PDB entry 6HMQ | X-ray diffraction, 0.97 A resolution | chain A

Chain A:
Molecule: Casein kinase II subunit alpha'
Organism: Homo sapiens
UniProt: P19784 (CSK22_HUMAN); residue numbers follow UniProt; this construct covers 1-346
Sequence (364 residues; row label = number of the first residue in the row; numbers below 1 keep their minus sign (Met-13 is residue -13)):
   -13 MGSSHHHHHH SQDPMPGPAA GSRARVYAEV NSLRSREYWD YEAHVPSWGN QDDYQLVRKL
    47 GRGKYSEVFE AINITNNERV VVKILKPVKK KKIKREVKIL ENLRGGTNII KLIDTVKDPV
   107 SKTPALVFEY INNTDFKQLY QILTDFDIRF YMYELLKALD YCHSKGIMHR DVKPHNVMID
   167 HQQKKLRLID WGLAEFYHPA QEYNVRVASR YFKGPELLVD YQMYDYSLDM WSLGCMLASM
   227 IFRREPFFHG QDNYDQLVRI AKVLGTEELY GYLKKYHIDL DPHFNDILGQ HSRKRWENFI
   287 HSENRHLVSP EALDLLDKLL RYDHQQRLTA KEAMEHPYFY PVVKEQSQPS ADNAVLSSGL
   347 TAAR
Unresolved in the structure: -13 to 6, 334-350
Sequence notes: initiating methionine (-13); expression tag (-12 to 0, 347-350); engineered mutation Ser336 (Cys in P19784)
Bound ions: Na+: Leu204, Asp206
Residues lining bound ligands: 4B0 (3-(4,5,6,7-tetrabromo-1H-benzotriazol-1-yl)propan-1-ol): Leu46, Val54, Val67, Ile96, Phe114, Glu115, Ile117, Asn119, His161, Met164, Ile175

Summary:
Chain A binds compound 4B0. Leu204 and Asp206 coordinate Na+.
Chain A is Casein kinase II subunit alpha' (Homo sapiens); the structure, Structure of protein kinase CK2
catalytic subunit (isoform CK2ALPHA'; CSNK2A2 gene product) in complex with the ..., was determined by X-ray
diffraction together with 6HBN, 6HMB, 6HMC, 6HMD and 6HME from the same study.
